Entry 7SN4 (electron microscopy, 3.60 A resolution); this record covers chains Y and h of the 44 polymer chains in the assembly.

# Chain Y (and h)
Name: Flagellin
Organism: Escherichia coli O157:H7
Notes: chain h of this document is another copy of the same molecule, construct and numbering; everything in this record applies to it too
UniProt: Q7AD06 (Q7AD06_ECO57); numbering as in UniProt (aligned over 1-585)
Amino-acid sequence (585 residues; row label = number of the first residue in the row):
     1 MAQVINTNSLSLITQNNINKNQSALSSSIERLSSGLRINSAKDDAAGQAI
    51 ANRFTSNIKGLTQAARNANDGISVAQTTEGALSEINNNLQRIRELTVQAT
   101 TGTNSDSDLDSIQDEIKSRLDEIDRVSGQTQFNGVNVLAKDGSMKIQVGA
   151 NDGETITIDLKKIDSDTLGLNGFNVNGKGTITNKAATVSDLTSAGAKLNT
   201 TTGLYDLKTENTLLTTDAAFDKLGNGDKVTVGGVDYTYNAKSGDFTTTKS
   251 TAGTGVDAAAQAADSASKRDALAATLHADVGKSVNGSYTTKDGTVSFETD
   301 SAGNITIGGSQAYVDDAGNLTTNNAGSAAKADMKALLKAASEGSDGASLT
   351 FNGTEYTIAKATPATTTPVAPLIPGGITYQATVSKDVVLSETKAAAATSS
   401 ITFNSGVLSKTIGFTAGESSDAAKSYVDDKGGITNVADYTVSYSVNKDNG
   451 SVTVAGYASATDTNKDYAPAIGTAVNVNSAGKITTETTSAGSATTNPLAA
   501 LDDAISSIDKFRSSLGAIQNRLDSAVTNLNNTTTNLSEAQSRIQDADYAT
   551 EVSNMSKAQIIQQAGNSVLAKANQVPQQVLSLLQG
Unresolved in the structure: 252-257, 361-375

# How chain Y and chain h interact
Residue-residue contacts - 11 pairs, chain Y then chain h:
  R91(Y) with D44(h), salt bridge
  L95(Y) with D44(h)
  Q98(Y) with D44(h); A46(h)
  S107(Y) with R53(h), hydrogen bond
  D108(Y) with A46(h); A49(h); I50(h); R53(h), salt bridge
  S111(Y) with A45(h)
  I112(Y) with A46(h), hydrophobic
Also at the interface, not in a pair above, chain Y (9 interface residues in all): N104, E115
Also at the interface, not in a pair above, chain h (8 interface residues in all): D43, G47

# Summary
The interface between chain Y and chain h involves 9 residues on one side and 8 on the other, with 1 hydrogen
bond and 2 salt bridges. Among the polar pairs are R91(Y)-D44(h), D108(Y)-R53(h) and S107(Y)-R53(h).
Both chains are Flagellin (Escherichia coli O157:H7). Entry 7SN4 (Cryo-EM structure of the enterohemorrhagic
E. coli O157:H7 flagellar filament) was determined by electron microscopy together with 7SN7, 7SN9, 7SQD and
7SQJ from the same study.
